PDB entry 8Z3H | X-ray diffraction, 1.50 A resolution | chain A

[Chain A]
Molecule: Activator of 90 kDa heat shock protein ATPase homolog 1
From: Homo sapiens
UniProtKB: O95433 (AHSA1_HUMAN); numbering as in UniProt (aligned over 204-335)
Chain sequence (132 residues; each row starts with the number of its first residue):
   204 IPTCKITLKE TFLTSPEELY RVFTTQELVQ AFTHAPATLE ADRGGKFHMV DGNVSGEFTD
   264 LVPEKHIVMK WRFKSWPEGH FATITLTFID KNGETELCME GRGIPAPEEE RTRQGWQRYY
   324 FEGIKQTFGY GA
Curated features (UniProtKB/Swiss-Prot):
  - modified residue: Lys-212 (N6-acetyllysine), Tyr-223 (Phosphotyrosine), Ser-258 (Phosphoserine)
  - mutagenesis: Tyr-223 (Y223E: Phosphomimetic mutant. Increases the binding to HSP90AA1 resulting in TSC1 dissociation from HSP90AA1)

[Summary]
Curated annotation (UniProt) lists one mutagenesis site.
Chain A is Activator of 90 kDa heat shock protein ATPase homolog 1 (Homo sapiens); the structure,
Benzbromarone interferes with the interaction between Hsp90 and Aha1 by interacting with both of them, was
determined by X-ray diffraction (same publication as 8Z3J).
